Entry 3GFL (X-ray diffraction, 1.90 A resolution); this record covers chain A.

Chain A:
Protein: 146aa long hypothetical transcriptional regulator
From: Sulfolobus tokodaii
Reference sequence: Q96ZY1 (Q96ZY1_SULTO); numbering as in UniProt (aligned over 1-146)
Chain sequence (146 residues; each row starts with the number of its first residue):
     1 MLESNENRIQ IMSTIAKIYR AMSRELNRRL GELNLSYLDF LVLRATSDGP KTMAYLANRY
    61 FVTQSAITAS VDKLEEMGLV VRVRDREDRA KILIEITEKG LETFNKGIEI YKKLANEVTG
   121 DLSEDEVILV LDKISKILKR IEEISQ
Unresolved in the structure: 1-5
Differences from the reference sequence: engineered mutation Ala-90 (Arg in Q96ZY1)
Bound ions: Ca2+: Glu-143, Gln-146
From the paper describing this entry:
  - mutagenesis - R89A, K91A: abolished binding to DNA

Overview:
Glu-143 and Gln-146 form the Ca2+ site. From the paper: R89A and K91A abolish binding to DNA.
Chain A is 146aa long hypothetical transcriptional regulator (Sulfolobus tokodaii); the structure, Crystal
structure of the ST1710 mutant (R90A) protein, was determined by X-ray diffraction, deposited together with
3GEZ, 3GF2, 3GFI and 3GFJ.
